7KX3 - chains A and B of the 3 polymer chains in the assembly; structure by X-ray diffraction, 2.67 A resolution.

[Chain A (and B)]
Protein: Spermidine N(1)-acetyltransferase
Organism: Vibrio cholerae serotype O1 (strain ATCC 39315 / El Tor Inaba N16961)
Notes: EC 2.3.1.57; chain B of this document is another copy of the same molecule, construct and numbering; everything in this record applies to it too
UniProt: Q9KL03 (ATDA_VIBCH); residue numbers follow UniProt; this construct covers 1-173
Chain sequence (173 residues; row label = number of the first residue in the row):
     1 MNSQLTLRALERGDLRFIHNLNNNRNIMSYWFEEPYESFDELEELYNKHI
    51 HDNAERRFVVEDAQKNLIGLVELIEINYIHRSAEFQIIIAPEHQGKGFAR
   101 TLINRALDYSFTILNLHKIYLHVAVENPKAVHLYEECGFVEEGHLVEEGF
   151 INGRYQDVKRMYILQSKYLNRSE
Not modelled in the structure: 1-2, 171-173 (chain B: 1)
Construct notes: engineered mutation Gly149 (Phe in Q9KL03)
UniProt features mapped onto this chain:
  - active site: Tyr134 (Proton donor)
  - binding site (spermine): Met28, Glu33, Glu41, His49 to Asp52, Glu84 to Gln86
  - binding site (Mg(2+)): Glu33, Glu75
  - binding site (spermidine): Glu33, Glu41
  - binding site (acetyl-CoA): Ile87 to Ile89, Gln94 to Arg100, Asn127 to Glu136
  - site: Glu84 (Could be important for selectivity toward long polyamines)
Reported in the primary citation:
  - mutagenesis - F149G (5.3-fold): decreased catalytic activity
  - mutagenesis - N152L (1.2-fold): increased catalytic activity

[Interface between chain A and chain B]
Residue-residue contacts - 39 pairs, chain A then chain B:
  Tyr30(A) - Asn77(B)
  Tyr30(A) - Ile79(B)
  Glu33(A) - Glu33(B)
  Glu75(A) - Glu75(B)
  His80(A) - Glu148(B)
  His80(A) - Phe150(B)
  His80(A) - Tyr155(B)
  Arg81(A) - Tyr155(B)
  His117(A) - Glu147(B)  salt bridge
  His117(A) - Tyr155(B)
  Lys118(A) - Leu145(B)
  Lys118(A) - Val146(B)  hydrogen bond (side chain-backbone)
  Lys118(A) - Glu148(B)  salt bridge
  Glu142(A) - Gly143(B)
  Glu142(A) - His144(B)  hydrogen bond (backbone-backbone)
  Glu142(A) - Leu145(B)
  Glu142(A) - Val146(B)  hydrogen bond (side chain-backbone)
  Gly143(A) - Glu142(B)
  Gly143(A) - Gly143(B)
  His144(A) - Glu142(B)  hydrogen bond (backbone-backbone)
  Leu145(A) - Glu142(B)
  Leu145(A) - Arg160(B)
  Val146(A) - Lys118(B)  hydrogen bond (backbone-side chain)
  Val146(A) - Glu142(B)  hydrogen bond (backbone-side chain)
  Val146(A) - Tyr162(B)
  Glu147(A) - His117(B)  salt bridge
  Glu147(A) - Leu164(B)
  Glu148(A) - His80(B)
  Glu148(A) - Lys118(B)  salt bridge
  Glu148(A) - Arg160(B)  salt bridge
  Gly149(A) - His80(B)
  Phe150(A) - His80(B)
  Tyr155(A) - His80(B)  hydrogen bond (side chain-backbone)
  Tyr155(A) - Arg81(B)  hydrogen bond
  Tyr155(A) - His117(B)
  Arg160(A) - Leu145(B)
  Arg160(A) - Glu148(B)  salt bridge
  Tyr162(A) - Val146(B)  hydrophobic
  Leu164(A) - Glu147(B)
Other interface residues (no listed pair), chain A (23 interface residues in all): Asn77, Ile79, Tyr120
Other interface residues (no listed pair), chain B (22 interface residues in all): Tyr30, Gly149

[Overview]
Chain A and chain B form an interface of 23 and 22 residues respectively, with 8 hydrogen bonds and 6 salt
bridges. Polar contacts include His117(A)-Glu147(B), Lys118(A)-Glu148(B) and Glu148(A)-Arg160(B). From the
paper: F149G of chain A reduces catalytic activity; N152L of chain A increases catalytic activity.
Both chains are Spermidine N(1)-acetyltransferase (Vibrio cholerae serotype O1 (strain ATCC 39315 / El Tor
Inaba N16961)). Entry 7KX3 (SpeG Spermidine N-acetyltransferase F149G mutant from Vibrio cholerae) was
determined by X-ray diffraction (same publication as 7KWH, 7KWJ, 7KWQ, 7KWX and 7KX2).
